Entry 3G8A (X-ray diffraction, 2.10 A resolution); this record covers chain A.

== Chain A ==
Protein: Ribosomal RNA small subunit methyltransferase G
Source organism: Thermus thermophilus
Notes: EC 2.1.1.-
UniProt: Q9LCY2 (RSMG_THET8); numbering as in UniProt (aligned over 1-249)
Chain sequence (249 residues; numbered 1 to 249; the number before each row is that of its first residue):
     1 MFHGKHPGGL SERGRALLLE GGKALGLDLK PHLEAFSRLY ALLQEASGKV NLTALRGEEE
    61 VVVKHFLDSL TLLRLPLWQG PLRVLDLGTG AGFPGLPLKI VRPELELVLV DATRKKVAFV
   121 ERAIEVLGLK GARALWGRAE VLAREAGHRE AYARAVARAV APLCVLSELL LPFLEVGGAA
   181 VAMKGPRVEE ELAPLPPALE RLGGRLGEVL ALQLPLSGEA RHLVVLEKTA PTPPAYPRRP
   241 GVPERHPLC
Disordered / not traced: 45-57
Modified / non-standard residues: His-3 (4-methyl-histidine; HIC)
Cystine bridges: Cys-164/Cys-249
Covalent attachments: covalent link Met-1/His-3
Small-molecule neighbours: S-adenosylhomocysteine (SAH): Leu-87, Gly-88, Thr-89, Gly-90, Phe-93, Val-110, Asp-111, Ala-112, Thr-113, Lys-116, Gly-137, Arg-138, Ala-139, Glu-140, Arg-158, Ala-159, Val-160, Leu-169
Curated features (UniProtKB/Swiss-Prot):
  - region: Arg-245, His-246 (RNA binding)
  - binding site (S-adenosyl-L-methionine): Gly-88, Phe-93, Asp-111 to Thr-113, Ala-139, Glu-140, Arg-158
What the authors report for this chain:
  - conformationally variable residues (loop rearrangement, side-chain flip): Ala-159 to Ala-161

== Overview ==
Ligands of chain A: S-adenosylhomocysteine. From UniProt: 8 S-adenosyl-L-methionine-binding residues. The
paper reports conformational variability at Ala-159.
Chain A is Ribosomal RNA small subunit methyltransferase G (Thermus thermophilus); the structure, T.
thermophilus 16S rRNA G527 methyltransferase in complex with AdoHcy in space group P61, was determined by
X-ray diffraction, deposited together with 3G88, 3G89 and 3G8B.
